Entry 7O15 (electron microscopy, 3.80 A resolution); this record covers chains A and E of the 5 polymer chains in the assembly.

# Chain A
Molecule: Probable ABC transporter binding protein NosD
Organism: Pseudomonas stutzeri ATCC 14405
Reference sequence: P19843 (NOSD_PSEST); residue numbers follow UniProt; this construct covers 1-436
Amino-acid sequence (436 residues; numbered 1 to 436; the number before each row is that of its first residue):
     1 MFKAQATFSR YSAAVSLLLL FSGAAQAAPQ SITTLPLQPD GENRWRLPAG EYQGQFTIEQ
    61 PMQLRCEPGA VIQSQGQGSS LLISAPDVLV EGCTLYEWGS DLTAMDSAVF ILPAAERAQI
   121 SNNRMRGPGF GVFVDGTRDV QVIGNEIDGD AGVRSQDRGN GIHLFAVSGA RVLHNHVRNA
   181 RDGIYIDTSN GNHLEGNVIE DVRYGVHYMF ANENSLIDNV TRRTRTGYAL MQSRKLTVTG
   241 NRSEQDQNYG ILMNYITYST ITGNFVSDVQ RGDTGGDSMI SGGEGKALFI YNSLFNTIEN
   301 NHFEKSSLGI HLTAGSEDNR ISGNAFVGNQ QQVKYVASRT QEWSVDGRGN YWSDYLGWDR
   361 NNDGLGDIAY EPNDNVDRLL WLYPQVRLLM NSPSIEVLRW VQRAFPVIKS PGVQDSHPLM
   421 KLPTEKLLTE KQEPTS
Disordered / not traced: 1-27, 430-436
Bound ions: Mg2+: Asp359, Asn361, Asp363, Leu365, Asp367

# Chain E
Molecule: Probable ABC transporter permease protein NosY
Organism: Pseudomonas stutzeri ATCC 14405
Reference sequence: P19845 (NOSY_PSEST); residue numbers follow UniProt; this construct covers 1-276
Amino-acid sequence (276 residues; numbered 1 to 276; the number before each row is that of its first residue):
     1 MNQVWNIARK ELSDGLRNRW LLAISLLFAV LAVGIAWLGA AASGQLGFTS IPATIASLAS
    61 LATFLMPLIA LLLAYDAIVG EDEGGTLMLL LTYPLGRGQI LLGKFVGHGL ILALAVLIGF
   121 GCAALAIALL VEGVELGMLF WAFGRFMISS TLLGWVFLAF AYVLSGKVNE KSSAAGLALG
   181 VWFLFVLVFD LVLLALLVLS EGKFNPELLP WLLLLNPTDI YRLINLSGFE GSGSAMGVLS
   241 LGADLPVPAA VLWLCLLAWI GVSLLLAYAI FRRRLT
Disordered / not traced: 1, 43-50, 228-244, 275-276

# Chain A / chain E interface
Pairs across the interface (21; chain A residue first):
  Tyr383(A) with Val198(E), hydrophobic
  Gln385(A) with Pro206(E)
  Val386(A) with Leu197(E), hydrophobic
  Leu388(A) with Arg222(E), hydrogen bond (backbone-side chain)
  Leu389(A) with Asp190(E); Leu194(E), hydrophobic; Arg222(E)
  Asn391(A) with Ala56(E), hydrogen bond (side chain-backbone); Ala59(E); Ser60(E); Arg222(E)
  Ser392(A) with Asp190(E), hydrogen bond; Arg222(E)
  Pro393(A) with Thr63(E); Phe64(E), hydrophobic
  Ser394(A) with Leu187(E); Asp190(E); Leu191(E)
  Ile395(A) with Leu194(E), hydrophobic
  Val397(A) with Phe64(E), hydrophobic
  Leu398(A) with Leu191(E), hydrophobic
Other interface residues (no listed pair), chain A (14 interface residues in all): Leu379, Glu396
Other interface residues (no listed pair), chain E (19 interface residues in all): Ser57, Val186, Leu193, Leu209, Leu213, Leu226

# Summary
14 residues of chain A and 19 residues of chain E are in contact, with 3 hydrogen bonds. Among the polar pairs
are Leu388(A)-Arg222(E), Asn391(A)-Ala56(E) and Ser392(A)-Asp190(E). The Mg2+ site is built by Asp359(A),
Asn361(A), Asp363(A), Leu365(A) and Asp367(A).
Chain A is Probable ABC transporter binding protein NosD and chain E is Probable ABC transporter permease
protein NosY, both from Pseudomonas stutzeri ATCC 14405; the structure, ABC transporter NosDFY,
nucleotide-free in lipid nanodisc, R-domain 2, was determined by electron microscopy, deposited together with
7O0Y, 7O0Z, 7O10, 7O11, 7O12, 7O13 and 10 further entries.
